6B6V - chains A and B; structure by X-ray diffraction, 2.50 A resolution.

Chain A (and B):
Molecule: Carbon monoxide dehydrogenase
From: Desulfovibrio vulgaris
Notes: EC 1.2.7.4; chain B of this document is another copy of the same molecule, construct and numbering; everything in this record applies to it too
UniProt: Q72A99 (Q72A99_DESVH); numbering as in UniProt (aligned over 2-629)
Chain sequence (637 residues; row label = number of the first residue in the row; numbers below 1 keep their minus sign (Met-7 is residue -7)):
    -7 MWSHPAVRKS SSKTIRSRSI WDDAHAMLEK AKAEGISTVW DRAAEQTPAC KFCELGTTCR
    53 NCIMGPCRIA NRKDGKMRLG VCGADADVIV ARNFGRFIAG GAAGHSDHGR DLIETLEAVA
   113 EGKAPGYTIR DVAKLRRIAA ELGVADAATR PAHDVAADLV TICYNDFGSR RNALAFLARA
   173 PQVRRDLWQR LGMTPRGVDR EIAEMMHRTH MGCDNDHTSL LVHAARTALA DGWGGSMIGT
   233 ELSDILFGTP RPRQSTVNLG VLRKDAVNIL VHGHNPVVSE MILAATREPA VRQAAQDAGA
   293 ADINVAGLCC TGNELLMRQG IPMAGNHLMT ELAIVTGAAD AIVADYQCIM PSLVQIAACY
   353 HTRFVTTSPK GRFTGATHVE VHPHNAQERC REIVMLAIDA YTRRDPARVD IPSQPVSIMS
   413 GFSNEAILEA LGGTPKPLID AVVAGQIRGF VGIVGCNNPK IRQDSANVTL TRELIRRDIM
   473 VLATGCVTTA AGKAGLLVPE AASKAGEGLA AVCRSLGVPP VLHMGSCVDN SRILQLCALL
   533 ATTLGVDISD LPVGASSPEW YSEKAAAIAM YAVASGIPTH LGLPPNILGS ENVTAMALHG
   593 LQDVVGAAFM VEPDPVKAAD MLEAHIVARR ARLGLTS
Unresolved in the structure: -7 to 3, 629
Construct notes: expression tag (-7 to 1)
Ion coordination: 2Fe-2S cluster Fe: Cys42, Cys45 (shared with Cys42(B), Cys45(B) of chain B); 4Fe-4S cluster Fe: Cys51, Cys54, Cys59, Cys74; fe(4)-ni(1)-S(4) cluster Fe: His266, Cys302, Cys340, Cys448, Cys478, Cys519
Residues lining bound ligands:
  - 2Fe-2S cluster (FES): Cys42, Phe44, Cys45, Thr50, Arg60
  - 4Fe-4S cluster (SF4): Cys51, Arg52, Asn53, Cys54, Met56, Gly57, Pro58, Cys59, Gly72, Val73, Cys74, Ala76, Ile81, Arg84, Met203
  - fe(4)-ni(1)-S(4) cluster (XCC): His266, Cys301, Cys302, His319, Cys340, Gly447, Cys448, Gly477, Cys478, Cys519, Tyr553, Ser554, Lys556
Reported in the primary citation:
  - fe(4)-ni(1)-S(4) cluster coordination: His266, Cys302, Cys519
  - catalytic residues: Lys556 (citing earlier work)

Interface between chain A and chain B:
Pairs across the interface (199; chain A residue first):
  Val31(A) - Val73(B)
  Arg34(A) - Gly72(B)  hydrogen bond (side chain-backbone)
  Arg34(A) - Val73(B)  hydrogen bond (side chain-backbone)
  Arg34(A) - Cys74(B)
  Arg34(A) - Gly75(B)
  Ala35(A) - Val73(B)  hydrophobic
  Glu37(A) - Lys68(B)
  Glu37(A) - Met69(B)  hydrogen bond (side chain-backbone)
  Gln38(A) - Cys59(B)
  Gln38(A) - Arg60(B)  hydrogen bond (side chain-backbone)
  Gln38(A) - Met69(B)
  Gln38(A) - Leu71(B)  hydrogen bond (side chain-backbone)
  Gln38(A) - Val73(B)
  Pro40(A) - Arg60(B)  hydrogen bond (backbone-side chain)
  Ala41(A) - Pro58(B)
  Ala41(A) - Arg60(B)
  Cys42(A) - Arg60(B)
  Cys45(A) - Thr50(B)
  Cys45(A) - Arg52(B)
  Cys45(A) - Pro58(B)  hydrophobic
  Glu46(A) - Pro58(B)
  Thr50(A) - Cys45(B)
  Thr50(A) - Arg52(B)
  Arg52(A) - Cys45(B)
  Arg52(A) - Thr50(B)
  Arg52(A) - Arg52(B)
  Arg52(A) - Asn85(B)
  Arg52(A) - Phe89(B)
  Asn53(A) - Phe89(B)
  Asn53(A) - Glu555(B)
  Cys54(A) - Phe89(B)  hydrophobic
  Cys54(A) - Tyr553(B)
  Ile55(A) - Asn450(B)  hydrogen bond (backbone-side chain)
  Ile55(A) - Lys452(B)  hydrogen bond (backbone-side chain)
  Ile55(A) - Trp552(B)
  Ile55(A) - Tyr553(B)  hydrogen bond (backbone-backbone)
  Ile55(A) - Leu575(B)  hydrophobic
  Met56(A) - His319(B)  hydrogen bond
  Met56(A) - Asn450(B)
  Met56(A) - Pro451(B)
  Met56(A) - Tyr553(B)  hydrophobic
  Gly57(A) - Glu46(B)
  Gly57(A) - Lys452(B)  hydrogen bond (backbone-side chain)
  Pro58(A) - Cys45(B)  hydrophobic
  Pro58(A) - Glu46(B)
  Cys59(A) - Gln38(B)
  Arg60(A) - Gln38(B)  hydrogen bond (backbone-side chain)
  Arg60(A) - Pro40(B)  hydrogen bond (side chain-backbone)
  Arg60(A) - Cys42(B)
  Lys68(A) - Glu37(B)
  Met69(A) - Glu37(B)  hydrogen bond (backbone-side chain)
  Met69(A) - Gln38(B)
  Leu71(A) - Gln38(B)  hydrogen bond (backbone-side chain)
  Gly72(A) - Arg34(B)  hydrogen bond (backbone-side chain)
  Val73(A) - Val31(B)  hydrophobic
  Val73(A) - Arg34(B)  hydrogen bond (backbone-side chain)
  Val73(A) - Ala35(B)  hydrophobic
  Val73(A) - Gln38(B)
  Cys74(A) - Arg34(B)
  Cys74(A) - Met342(B)
  Cys74(A) - Pro343(B)
  Cys74(A) - Ser344(B)
  Gly75(A) - Arg34(B)
  Asn85(A) - Arg52(B)
  Arg88(A) - Gly92(B)
  Arg88(A) - Met198(B)
  Arg88(A) - Glu555(B)  salt bridge
  Phe89(A) - Arg52(B)
  Phe89(A) - Asn53(B)
  Phe89(A) - Cys54(B)  hydrophobic
  Gly92(A) - Arg88(B)
  Gly92(A) - Met198(B)
  Gly92(A) - His202(B)
  Ala95(A) - Ala195(B)
  Ala95(A) - Met198(B)  hydrophobic
  Ala95(A) - His199(B)
  Gly96(A) - His199(B)
  Asp99(A) - Glu196(B)
  Asp99(A) - His199(B)  salt bridge
  Arg102(A) - Ser161(B)  hydrogen bond
  Arg102(A) - Arg192(B)
  Arg102(A) - Ala195(B)
  Glu106(A) - Arg192(B)  salt bridge
  Glu109(A) - Arg162(B)  salt bridge
  Val152(A) - Arg162(B)
  Thr153(A) - Arg162(B)  hydrogen bond
  Tyr156(A) - Ser161(B)
  Tyr156(A) - Arg162(B)
  Phe159(A) - Phe159(B)
  Phe159(A) - Gly160(B)
  Phe159(A) - Ser161(B)
  Gly160(A) - Phe159(B)
  Ser161(A) - Arg102(B)  hydrogen bond
  Ser161(A) - Tyr156(B)
  Ser161(A) - Phe159(B)
  Arg162(A) - Glu109(B)  salt bridge
  Arg162(A) - Val152(B)
  Arg162(A) - Thr153(B)  hydrogen bond
  Arg162(A) - Tyr156(B)
  Asp191(A) - Asp191(B)
  Asp191(A) - Arg192(B)
  Asp191(A) - Ala195(B)
  Arg192(A) - Arg102(B)
  Arg192(A) - Glu106(B)  salt bridge
  Arg192(A) - Asp191(B)
  Ala195(A) - Ala95(B)
  Ala195(A) - Arg102(B)
  Ala195(A) - Asp191(B)
  Glu196(A) - Asp99(B)
  Glu196(A) - Lys362(B)
  Met198(A) - Arg88(B)
  Met198(A) - Gly92(B)
  Met198(A) - Ala95(B)  hydrophobic
  Met198(A) - Met198(B)  hydrophobic
  His199(A) - Ala95(B)
  His199(A) - Gly96(B)
  His199(A) - Asp99(B)  salt bridge
  His199(A) - Tyr338(B)
  His199(A) - Gln339(B)  hydrogen bond
  Arg200(A) - Pro361(B)  hydrogen bond (side chain-backbone)
  Arg200(A) - Lys362(B)
  His202(A) - Tyr553(B)
  His202(A) - Ser554(B)
  His202(A) - Glu555(B)
  His202(A) - Lys556(B)
  Met203(A) - His319(B)
  Met203(A) - Gln339(B)
  Met203(A) - Cys340(B)  hydrogen bond (backbone-backbone)
  Met203(A) - Met342(B)  hydrophobic
  Met203(A) - Tyr553(B)
  Gly204(A) - Tyr338(B)
  Gly204(A) - Gln339(B)  hydrogen bond (backbone-backbone)
  Gly204(A) - Cys340(B)  hydrogen bond (backbone-backbone)
  Gly204(A) - Ile341(B)  hydrogen bond (backbone-backbone)
  Cys205(A) - Tyr338(B)  hydrophobic
  Cys205(A) - Gln339(B)
  Cys205(A) - Lys362(B)  hydrogen bond (side chain-backbone)
  Cys205(A) - Gly363(B)
  Cys205(A) - Arg364(B)
  Cys205(A) - Phe365(B)
  Asp206(A) - Lys362(B)  hydrogen bond (backbone-backbone)
  Asp206(A) - Arg364(B)
  Asn207(A) - Pro343(B)
  Asn207(A) - Arg364(B)  hydrogen bond (backbone-backbone)
  Asn207(A) - Phe365(B)
  Asn207(A) - Thr366(B)  hydrogen bond (backbone-backbone)
  Asp208(A) - Arg364(B)  hydrogen bond (backbone-backbone)
  Asp208(A) - Thr366(B)  hydrogen bond
  Ser211(A) - Arg364(B)
  His319(A) - Met56(B)  hydrogen bond
  His319(A) - Met203(B)
  Tyr338(A) - His199(B)
  Tyr338(A) - Gly204(B)
  Tyr338(A) - Cys205(B)  hydrophobic
  Gln339(A) - His199(B)  hydrogen bond
  Gln339(A) - Met203(B)
  Gln339(A) - Gly204(B)  hydrogen bond (backbone-backbone)
  Gln339(A) - Cys205(B)
  Cys340(A) - Met203(B)  hydrogen bond (backbone-backbone)
  Cys340(A) - Gly204(B)  hydrogen bond (backbone-backbone)
  Ile341(A) - Gly204(B)  hydrogen bond (backbone-backbone)
  Met342(A) - Cys74(B)
  Met342(A) - Met203(B)  hydrophobic
  Pro343(A) - Cys74(B)
  Pro343(A) - Asn207(B)
  Ser344(A) - Cys74(B)
  Pro361(A) - Arg200(B)  hydrogen bond (backbone-side chain)
  Lys362(A) - Glu196(B)
  Lys362(A) - His199(B)
  Lys362(A) - Arg200(B)
  Lys362(A) - Cys205(B)  hydrogen bond (backbone-side chain)
  Lys362(A) - Asp206(B)  hydrogen bond (backbone-backbone)
  Gly363(A) - Cys205(B)
  Arg364(A) - Cys205(B)
  Arg364(A) - Asp206(B)
  Arg364(A) - Asn207(B)  hydrogen bond (backbone-backbone)
  Arg364(A) - Asp208(B)  hydrogen bond (backbone-backbone)
  Arg364(A) - Ser211(B)
  Phe365(A) - Cys205(B)
  Phe365(A) - Asn207(B)
  Thr366(A) - Asn207(B)
  Thr366(A) - Asp208(B)  hydrogen bond
  Asn450(A) - Ile55(B)  hydrogen bond (side chain-backbone)
  Asn450(A) - Met56(B)
  Pro451(A) - Met56(B)
  Lys452(A) - Ile55(B)  hydrogen bond (side chain-backbone)
  Lys452(A) - Met56(B)  hydrogen bond (side chain-backbone)
  Lys452(A) - Gly57(B)  hydrogen bond (side chain-backbone)
  Trp552(A) - Ile55(B)
  Tyr553(A) - Cys54(B)
  Tyr553(A) - Ile55(B)  hydrogen bond (backbone-backbone)
  Tyr553(A) - Met56(B)  hydrophobic
  Tyr553(A) - Met203(B)
  Ser554(A) - His202(B)
  Glu555(A) - Asn53(B)
  Glu555(A) - Arg88(B)  salt bridge
  Glu555(A) - His202(B)
  Lys556(A) - His202(B)
  Leu575(A) - Ile55(B)  hydrophobic
Other interface residues (no listed pair), chain A (88 interface residues in all): Ala76, Ala91, Gly93, Ile194, Pro576, Asn578
Other interface residues (no listed pair), chain B (89 interface residues in all): Ala41, Arg70, Ala76, Ala91, Ser98, Ile194, Pro576, Asn578

In short:
The interface between chain A and chain B involves 88 residues on one side and 89 on the other; the contacts
include 50 hydrogen bonds and 8 salt bridges. Polar contacts include Arg88(A)-Glu555(B), Asp99(A)-His199(B)
and Glu106(A)-Arg192(B). From the paper: the catalytic residue Lys556(A); fe(4)-ni(1)-S(4) cluster
coordination by His266(A), Cys302(A) and Cys519(A).
Chain A and chain B are both Carbon monoxide dehydrogenase (Desulfovibrio vulgaris); the structure, Crystal
structure of Desulfovibrio vulgaris carbon monoxide dehydrogenase, as-isolated (protein batch 1), canonical
C-cluster, was determined by X-ray diffraction (same publication as 6B6W, 6B6X, 6B6Y and 6DC2).
